Entry 6V4A (X-ray diffraction, 3.83 A resolution); this record covers chains A and B of the 5 polymer chains in the assembly.

# Chain A (and B)
Protein: Neur_chan_LBD domain-containing protein
From: uncultured Desulfofustis sp. PB-SRB1
Notes: chain B of this document is another copy of the same molecule, construct and numbering; everything in this record applies to it too
UniProt: V4JF97 (V4JF97_9DELT); numbering as in UniProt (aligned over 1-642)
Sequence (642 residues; numbered 1 to 642; the number before each row is that of its first residue):
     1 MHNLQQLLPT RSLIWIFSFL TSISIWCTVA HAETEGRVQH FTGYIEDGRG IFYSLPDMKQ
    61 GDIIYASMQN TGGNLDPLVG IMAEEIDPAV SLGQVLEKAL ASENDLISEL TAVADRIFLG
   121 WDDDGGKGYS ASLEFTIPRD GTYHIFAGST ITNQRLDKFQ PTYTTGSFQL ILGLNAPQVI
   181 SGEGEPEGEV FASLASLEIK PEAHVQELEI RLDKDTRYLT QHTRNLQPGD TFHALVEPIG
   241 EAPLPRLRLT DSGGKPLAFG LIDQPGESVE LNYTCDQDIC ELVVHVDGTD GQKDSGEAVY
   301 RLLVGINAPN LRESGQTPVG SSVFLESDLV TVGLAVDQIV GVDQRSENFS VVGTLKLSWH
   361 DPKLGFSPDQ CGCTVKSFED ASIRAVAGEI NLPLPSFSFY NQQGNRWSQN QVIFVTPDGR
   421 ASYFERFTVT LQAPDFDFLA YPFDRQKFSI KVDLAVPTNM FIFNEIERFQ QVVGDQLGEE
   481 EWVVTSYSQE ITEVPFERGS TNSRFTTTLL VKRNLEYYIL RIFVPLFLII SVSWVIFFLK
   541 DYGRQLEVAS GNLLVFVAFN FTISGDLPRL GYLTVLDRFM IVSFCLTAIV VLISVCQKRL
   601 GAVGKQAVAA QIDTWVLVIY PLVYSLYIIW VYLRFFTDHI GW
Not modelled in the structure: 1-35, 196-198, 312-320, 637-642
Cystine bridges: C275-C280, C371-C373
Small-molecule neighbours: phosphatidylglycerol-phosphoglycerol (P3A): N560, G565, L567, R569, D577
From the paper describing this entry:
  - conformationally variable residues (loop rearrangement, side-chain flip): R345, W407, E481, R569
  - contacts within the chain: Q344-E481

# Chain A / chain B interface
Residue-residue contacts (74):
  A101(A) with R246(B), hydrogen bond (backbone-side chain)
  S102(A) with F259(B)
  E103(A) with R248(B); P256(B); A258(B)
  N104(A) with A258(B); F259(B)
  I107(A) with L257(B)
  D124(A) with K255(B)
  K127(A) with Q277(B); D278(B)
  T152(A) with K255(B)
  N153(A) with G254(B), hydrogen bond (side chain-backbone); K255(B), hydrogen bond (backbone-backbone)
  Q154(A) with G254(B)
  R155(A) with G254(B)
  L156(A) with Y218(B); T220(B); H222(B); G253(B)
  D157(A) with Y218(B)
  K158(A) with Y218(B)
  F159(A) with Y218(B), hydrogen bond (backbone-side chain); R248(B)
  D337(A) with Y400(B)
  Q338(A) with Y400(B); N401(B); Q402(B); Q403(B); Q432(B)
  V340(A) with Q403(B)
  V352(A) with Q402(B)
  K356(A) with E497(B)
  D369(A) with K255(B), salt bridge
  G372(A) with S252(B), hydrogen bond (backbone-side chain); E281(B)
  C373(A) with S252(B)
  V375(A) with M460(B)
  K376(A) with N391(B)
  F378(A) with N391(B)
  E379(A) with S396(B)
  W407(A) with G404(B); N405(B)
  Q409(A) with S398(B), hydrogen bond; F399(B), hydrogen bond (side chain-backbone); Q402(B), hydrogen bond; R406(B), hydrogen bond
  N410(A) with F397(B); S398(B)
  F424(A) with F496(B), hydrophobic
  R426(A) with S398(B); Y400(B)
  T428(A) with G404(B), hydrogen bond (side chain-backbone)
  F469(A) with F496(B), hydrophobic; E497(B)
  Q470(A) with F496(B)
  Q476(A) with Q432(B); D435(B)
  L477(A) with Q432(B)
  G478(A) with E347(B)
  E480(A) with E347(B); P568(B); L570(B)
  E481(A) with R569(B), salt bridge
  E516(A) with G571(B)
  Y517(A) with R569(B); L570(B)
  Y518(A) with R569(B), hydrogen bond
  L520(A) with G571(B)
  R521(A) with L567(B); L570(B); D577(B), salt bridge
  S564(A) with R569(B), hydrogen bond (backbone-side chain)
  D566(A) with R569(B), salt bridge
Also at the interface, not in a pair above, chain A (58 interface residues in all): D76, G126, T354, P368, T374, V412, F414, Y441, E479, R513, G565
Also at the interface, not in a pair above, chain B (49 interface residues in all): H285, S346, P434, A455, V456, P457, N459, Y572, L573

# Summary
58 residues of chain A and 49 residues of chain B are in contact, with 12 hydrogen bonds and 4 salt bridges.
Among the polar pairs are D369(A)-K255(B), E481(A)-R569(B) and R521(A)-D577(B). Ligands of chain A:
phosphatidylglycerol-phosphoglycerol. From the paper: conformational variability at R345(A), W407(A) and
E481(A) among others; contacts within the chain involving Q344(A) and E481(A).
Chain A and chain B are both Neur_chan_LBD domain-containing protein (uncultured Desulfofustis sp. PB-SRB1);
the structure, An open conformation of a Pentameic ligand-gated ion channel with additional N-terminal domain,
was determined by X-ray diffraction together with 6V4B and 6V4S from the same study.
